2GHO - chains C and D of the 4 polymer chains in the assembly; structure by X-ray diffraction, 5.00 A resolution (low resolution: residue-level contacts below are approximate; hydrogen-bond / salt-bridge calls are withheld).

# Chain C
Protein: DNA-directed RNA polymerase subunit beta
From: Thermus aquaticus
Notes: EC 2.7.7.6
Reference sequence: Q9KWU7 (RPOB_THEAQ); numbering as in UniProt (aligned over 1-1119)
Amino-acid sequence (1119 residues; each row starts with the number of its first residue):
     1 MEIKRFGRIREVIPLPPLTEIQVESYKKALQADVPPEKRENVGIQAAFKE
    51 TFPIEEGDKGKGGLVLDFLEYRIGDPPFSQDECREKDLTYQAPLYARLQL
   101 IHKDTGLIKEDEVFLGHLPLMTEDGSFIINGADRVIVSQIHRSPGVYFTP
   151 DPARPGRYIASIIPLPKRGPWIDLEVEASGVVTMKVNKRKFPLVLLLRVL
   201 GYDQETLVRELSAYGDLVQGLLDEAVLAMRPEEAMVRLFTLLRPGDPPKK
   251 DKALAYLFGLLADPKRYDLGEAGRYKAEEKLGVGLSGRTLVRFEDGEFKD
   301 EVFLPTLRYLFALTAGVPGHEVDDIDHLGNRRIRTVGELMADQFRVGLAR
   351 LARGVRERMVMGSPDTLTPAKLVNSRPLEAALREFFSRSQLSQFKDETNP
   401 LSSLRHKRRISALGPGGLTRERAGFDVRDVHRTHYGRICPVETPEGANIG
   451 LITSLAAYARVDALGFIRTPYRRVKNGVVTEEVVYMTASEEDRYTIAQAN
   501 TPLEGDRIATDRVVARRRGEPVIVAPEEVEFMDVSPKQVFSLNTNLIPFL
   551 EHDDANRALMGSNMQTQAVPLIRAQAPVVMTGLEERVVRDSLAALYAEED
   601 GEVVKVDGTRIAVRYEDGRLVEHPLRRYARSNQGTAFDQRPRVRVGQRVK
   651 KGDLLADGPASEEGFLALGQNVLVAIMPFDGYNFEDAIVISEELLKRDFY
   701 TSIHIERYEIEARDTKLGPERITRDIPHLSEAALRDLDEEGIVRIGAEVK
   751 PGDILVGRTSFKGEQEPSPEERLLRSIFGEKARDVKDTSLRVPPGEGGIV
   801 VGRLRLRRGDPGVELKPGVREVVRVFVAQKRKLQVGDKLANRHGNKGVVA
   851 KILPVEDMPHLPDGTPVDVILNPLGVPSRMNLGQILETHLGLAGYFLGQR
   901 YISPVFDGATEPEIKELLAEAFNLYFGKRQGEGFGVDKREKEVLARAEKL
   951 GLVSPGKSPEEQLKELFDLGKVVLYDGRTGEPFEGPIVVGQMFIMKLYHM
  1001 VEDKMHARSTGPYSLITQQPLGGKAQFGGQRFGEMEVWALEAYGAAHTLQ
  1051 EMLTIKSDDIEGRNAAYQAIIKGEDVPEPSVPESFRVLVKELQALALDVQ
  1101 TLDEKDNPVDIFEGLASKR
Disordered / not traced: 1115-1119

# Chain D
Protein: DNA-directed RNA polymerase subunit beta'
From: Thermus aquaticus
Notes: EC 2.7.7.6
Reference sequence: Q9KWU6 (RPOC_THEAQ); the construct has insertions or renumbered stretches relative to UniProt, so the offset changes along the chain: 1-158 = UniProt 1-158; 161-949 = UniProt 452-1240; 1241-1524 = UniProt 1241-1524
Amino-acid sequence (1233 residues; each row starts with the number of its first residue; note: 291 numbers in that range are skipped by the numbering (no residue carries them; nothing is unmodelled there)):
     1 MKKEVRKVRIALASPEKIRSWSYGEVEKPETINYRTLKPERDGLFDERIF
    51 GPIKDYECACGKYKRQRFEGKVCERCGVEVTRSIVRRYRMGHIELATPAA
   101 HIWFVKDVPSKIGTLLDLSATELEQVLYFNKYIVLDPKGAVLDGVPVEKR
   151 QLLTDEEYGGIDARMGAEAIQELLKELDLEKLERELLEEMKHPSRARRAK
   201 ARKRLEVVRAFLDSGNRPEWMILEAVPVLPPDLRPMVQVDGGRFATSDLN
   251 DLYRRLINRNNRLKKLLAQGAPEIIIRNEKRMLQEAVDAVIDNGRRGSPV
   301 TNPGSERPLRSLTDILSGKQGRFRQNLLGKRVDYSGRSVIVVGPQLKLHQ
   351 CGLPKRMALELFKPFLLKKMEEKAFAPNVKAARRMLERQRDIKDEVWDAL
   401 EEVIHGKVVLLNRAPTLHRLGIQAFQPVLVEGQSIQLHPLVCEAFNADFD
   451 GDQMAVHVPLSSFAQAEARIQMLSAHNLLSPASGEPLAKPSRDIILGLYY
   501 ITQVRKEKKGAGMAFATPEEALAAYERGEVALNAPIVVAGRETSVGRLKF
   551 VFANPDEALLAVAHGLLDLQDVVTVRYLGRRLETSPGRILFARIVGEAVG
   601 DEKVAQELIQMDVPQEKNSLKDLVYQAFLRLGMEKTARLLDALKYYGFTL
   651 STTSGITIGIDDAVIPEEKQRYLEEADRKLRQIEQAYEMGFLTDRERYDQ
   701 VIQLWTETTEKVTQAVFKNFEENYPFNPLYVMAQSGARGNPQQIRQLCGM
   751 RGLMQKPSGETFEVPVRSSFREGLTVLEYFISSHGARKGGADTALRTADS
   801 GYLTRKLVDVAHEIVVREADCGTTNYISVPLFQMDEVTRTLRLRKRSDIE
   851 SGLYGRVLAREVEALGRRLEEGRYLSLEDVHFLIKAAEAGEVREVPVRSP
   901 LTCQTRYGVCQKCYGYDLSMARPVSIGEAVGVVAAESIGEPGTQLTMRT
  1241 FHTGGVAVGTDITQGLPRVIELFEARRPKAKAVISEIDGVVRIEEGEDRL
  1291 SVFVESEGFSKEYKLPKDARLLVKDGDYVEAGQPLTRGAIDPHQLLEAKG
  1341 PEAVERYLVDEIQKVYRAQGVKLHDKHIEIVVRQMLKYVEVTDPGDSRLL
  1391 EGQVLEKWDVEALNERLIAEGKVPVAWKPLLMGVTKSALSTKSWLSAASF
  1441 QNTTHVLTEAAIAGKKDELIGLKENVILGRLIPAGTGSDFVRFTQVVDQR
  1491 TLKAIEEARKEAVEAKEKEAPRRPVRREQPGKGL
Disordered / not traced: 1-2, 1241-1252, 1502-1524
Differences from the reference sequence: linker (159-160)
Curated features (UniProtKB/Swiss-Prot):
  - binding site (Zn(2+)): C58, C60, C73, C76, C821, C903, C910, C913
  - binding site (Mg(2+)): D448, D450, D452

# How chain C and chain D interact
Residue-residue contacts - 49 pairs, chain C then chain D:
  E551(C) - E772(D)
  E551(C) - G773(D)
  E551(C) - L774(D)
  H552(C) - F770(D)
  P678(C) - T652(D)
  D686(C) - F449(D)
  S768(C) - D55(D)
  E984(C) - T653(D)
  G985(C) - G655(D)
  H1006(C) - G336(D)
  H1006(C) - R337(D)
  A1007(C) - S335(D)
  A1007(C) - G336(D)
  R1008(C) - D333(D)
  R1008(C) - Y334(D)
  R1008(C) - S335(D)
  S1009(C) - D333(D)
  S1009(C) - E360(D)
  T1010(C) - D333(D)
  Q1030(C) - R331(D)
  Q1030(C) - V332(D)
  R1031(C) - K330(D)
  F1032(C) - L328(D)
  F1032(C) - G329(D)
  F1032(C) - K330(D)
  G1033(C) - L328(D)
  E1034(C) - L327(D)
  G1044(C) - G1475(D)
  G1044(C) - T1476(D)
  T1048(C) - A464(D)
  K1056(C) - R331(D)
  K1056(C) - V332(D)
  K1056(C) - D333(D)
  S1057(C) - R331(D)
  F1085(C) - L1468(D)
  L1097(C) - A11(D)
  L1097(C) - L12(D)
  L1097(C) - A13(D)
  D1098(C) - A11(D)
  D1098(C) - L12(D)
  V1099(C) - R9(D)
  V1099(C) - I10(D)
  V1099(C) - A11(D)
  Q1100(C) - V8(D)
  Q1100(C) - R9(D)
  T1101(C) - K7(D)
  L1102(C) - R6(D)
  L1102(C) - K7(D)
  D1103(C) - R6(D)
Also at the interface, not in a pair above, chain C (44 interface residues in all): E445, I676, M677, G681, A687, E764, V835, F983, P986, M1005, A1039, A1042, Q1050, I1071, D1075
Also at the interface, not in a pair above, chain D (49 interface residues in all): V5, L37, S338, P344, K368, R419, S434, S461, S462, S654, I656, T657, G790, A929, R1470, A1474

# Overview
44 residues of chain C and 49 residues of chain D are in contact. From UniProt: 8 Zn2+-binding residues and 3
Mg2+-binding residues on chain D.
Chain C is DNA-directed RNA polymerase subunit beta and chain D is DNA-directed RNA polymerase subunit beta',
both from Thermus aquaticus; the structure, Recombinant Thermus aquaticus RNA polymerase for Structural
Studies, was determined by X-ray diffraction.
